PDB entry 6B8H | electron microscopy, 3.60 A resolution | chains G and H of the 60 polymer chains in the assembly

[Chain G]
Molecule: ATP synthase subunit gamma, mitochondrial
Source organism: Saccharomyces cerevisiae (strain ATCC 204508 / S288c)
UniProt: P38077 (ATPG_YEAST); residues 1-278 here correspond to UniProt positions 34-311 (UniProt number = residue number + 33)
Sequence (278 residues; row label = number of the first residue in the row):
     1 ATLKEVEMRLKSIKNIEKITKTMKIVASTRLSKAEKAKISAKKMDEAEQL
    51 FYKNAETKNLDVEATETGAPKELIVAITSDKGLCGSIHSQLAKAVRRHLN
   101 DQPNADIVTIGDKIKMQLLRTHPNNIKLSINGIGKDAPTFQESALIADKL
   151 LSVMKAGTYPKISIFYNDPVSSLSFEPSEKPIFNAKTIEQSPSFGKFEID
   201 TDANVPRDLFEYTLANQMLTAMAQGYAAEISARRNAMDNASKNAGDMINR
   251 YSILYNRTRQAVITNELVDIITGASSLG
Disordered / not traced: 60-70, 277-278

[Chain H]
Molecule: ATP synthase subunit delta, mitochondrial
Source organism: Saccharomyces cerevisiae (strain ATCC 204508 / S288c)
UniProt: Q12165 (ATPD_YEAST); residues 1-138 here correspond to UniProt positions 23-160 (UniProt number = residue number + 22)
Sequence (138 residues; numbered 1 to 138; the number before each row is that of its first residue):
     1 AEAAAASSGLKLQFALPHETLYSGSEVTQVNLPAKSGRIGVLANHVPTVE
    51 QLLPGVVEVMEGSNSKKFFISGGFATVQPDSQLCVTAIEAFPLESFSQEN
   101 IKNLLAEAKKNVSSSDAREAAEAAIQVEVLENLQSVLK
Disordered / not traced: 1-11, 24-25, 91, 98, 116-117, 137-138

[Interface between chain G and chain H]
Residue-residue contacts (39):
  Ser-40(G) / Leu-16(H)
  Ser-40(G) / Pro-17(H)
  Ser-40(G) / His-18(H)
  Ser-40(G) / Thr-20(H)
  Ala-41(G) / Pro-17(H)
  Lys-43(G) / Leu-12(H)
  Lys-43(G) / Thr-20(H)
  Met-44(G) / Ala-15(H)
  Met-44(G) / Pro-17(H)  hydrophobic
  Met-44(G) / Thr-86(H)
  Met-44(G) / Ala-87(H)
  Ala-47(G) / Gln-13(H)
  Ala-47(G) / Cys-84(H)
  Leu-50(G) / Gln-78(H)  hydrogen bond (backbone-side chain)
  Leu-50(G) / Cys-84(H)  hydrophobic
  Phe-51(G) / Val-49(H)  hydrophobic
  Phe-51(G) / Thr-76(H)
  Phe-51(G) / Gln-78(H)
  Asn-54(G) / Gln-78(H)
  Asn-54(G) / Pro-79(H)
  Phe-140(G) / Ile-88(H)  hydrophobic
  Lys-196(G) / Pro-47(H)
  Phe-197(G) / Pro-47(H)
  Phe-197(G) / Thr-48(H)
  Phe-197(G) / Val-77(H)
  Phe-197(G) / Gln-78(H)
  Phe-197(G) / Pro-79(H)
  Glu-198(G) / Pro-47(H)  hydrogen bond (backbone-backbone)
  Glu-198(G) / Thr-48(H)
  Ile-199(G) / Thr-48(H)
  Ile-199(G) / Val-49(H)
  Asp-202(G) / Ser-36(H)
  Asn-204(G) / Gln-51(H)
  Val-205(G) / Gln-51(H)
  Asp-208(G) / Gln-51(H)  hydrogen bond
  Asp-208(G) / Phe-74(H)
  Leu-209(G) / Phe-74(H)
  Tyr-212(G) / Phe-74(H)  hydrophobic
  Tyr-212(G) / Thr-86(H)
Also at the interface, not in a pair above, chain G (24 interface residues in all): Glu-46, Glu-48, Ala-203, Asn-216, Leu-219
Also at the interface, not in a pair above, chain H (24 interface residues in all): Glu-19, Gly-73, Asp-80

[Overview]
Chain G and chain H each contribute 24 residues to their interface; the contacts include 3 hydrogen bonds.
Polar pairs include Leu-50(G)/Gln-78(H), Asp-208(G)/Gln-51(H) and Glu-198(G)/Pro-47(H).
Here chain G is ATP synthase subunit gamma, mitochondrial and chain H is ATP synthase subunit delta,
mitochondrial, both from Saccharomyces cerevisiae (strain ATCC 204508 / S288c). Entry 6B8H (Mosaic model of
yeast mitochondrial ATP synthase monomer) was determined by electron microscopy together with 6B2Z from the
same study.
